Entry 9GGE (electron microscopy, 2.69 A resolution); this record covers chains A and P of the 5 polymer chains in the assembly.

Chain A:
Name: DNA polymerase subunit gamma-1
Organism: Homo sapiens
Notes: EC 2.7.7.7, 3.1.11.-, 4.2.99.-
UniProt: P54098 (DPOG1_HUMAN); numbering as in UniProt (aligned over 26-1239)
Sequence (1221 residues; each row starts with the number of its first residue):
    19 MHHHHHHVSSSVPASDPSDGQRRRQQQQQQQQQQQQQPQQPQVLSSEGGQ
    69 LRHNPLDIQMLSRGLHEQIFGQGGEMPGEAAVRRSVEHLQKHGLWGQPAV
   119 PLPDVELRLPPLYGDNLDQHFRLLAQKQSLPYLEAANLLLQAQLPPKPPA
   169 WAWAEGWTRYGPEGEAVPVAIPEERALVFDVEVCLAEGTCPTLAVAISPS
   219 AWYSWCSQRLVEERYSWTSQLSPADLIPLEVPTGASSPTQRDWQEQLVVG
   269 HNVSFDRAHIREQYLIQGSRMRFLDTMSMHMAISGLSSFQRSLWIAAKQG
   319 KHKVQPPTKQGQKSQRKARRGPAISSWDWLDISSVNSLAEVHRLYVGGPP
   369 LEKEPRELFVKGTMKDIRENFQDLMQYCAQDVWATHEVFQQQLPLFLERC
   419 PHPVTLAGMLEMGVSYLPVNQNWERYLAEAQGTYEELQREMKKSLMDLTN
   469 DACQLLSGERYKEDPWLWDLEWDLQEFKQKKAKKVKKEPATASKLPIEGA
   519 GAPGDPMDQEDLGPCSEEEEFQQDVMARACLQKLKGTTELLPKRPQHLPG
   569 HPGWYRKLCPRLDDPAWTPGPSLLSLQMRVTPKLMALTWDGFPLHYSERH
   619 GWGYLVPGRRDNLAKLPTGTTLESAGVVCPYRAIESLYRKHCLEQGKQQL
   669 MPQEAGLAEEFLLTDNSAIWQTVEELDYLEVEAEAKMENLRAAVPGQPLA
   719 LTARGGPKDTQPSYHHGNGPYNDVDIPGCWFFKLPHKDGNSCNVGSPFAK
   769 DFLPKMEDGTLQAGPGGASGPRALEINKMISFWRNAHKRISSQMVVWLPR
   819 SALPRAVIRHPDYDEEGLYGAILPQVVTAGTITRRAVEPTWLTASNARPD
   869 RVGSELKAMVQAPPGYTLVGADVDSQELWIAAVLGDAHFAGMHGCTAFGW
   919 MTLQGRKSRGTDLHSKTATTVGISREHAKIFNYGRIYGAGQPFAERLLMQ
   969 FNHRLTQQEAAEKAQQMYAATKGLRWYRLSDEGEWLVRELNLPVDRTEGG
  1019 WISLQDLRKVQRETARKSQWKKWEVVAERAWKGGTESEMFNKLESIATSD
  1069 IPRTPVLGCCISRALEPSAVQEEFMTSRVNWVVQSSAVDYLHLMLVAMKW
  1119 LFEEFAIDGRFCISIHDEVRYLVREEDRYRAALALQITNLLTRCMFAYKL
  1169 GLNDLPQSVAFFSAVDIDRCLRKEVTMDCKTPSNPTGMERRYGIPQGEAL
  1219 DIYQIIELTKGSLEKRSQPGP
Disordered / not traced: 19-66, 249-262, 318-341, 499-531, 628-732, 990-1051, 1234-1239
Construct notes: initiating methionine (19); expression tag (20-25); engineered mutation Thr-467 (Ala in P54098)
Ion coordination: Ca2+: Asp-890, Asp-1135 (together with 2'-deoxycytidine-5'-triphosphate)
Small-molecule neighbours: 2'-deoxycytidine-5'-triphosphate: Arg-853, Asp-890, Val-891, Asp-892, Ser-893, Gln-894, Glu-895, Lys-925, His-932, Arg-943, Lys-947, Ile-948, Tyr-951, Tyr-955, Asp-1135
Reported in the primary citation:
  - disease-associated variants - R232H, A467T: decreased catalytic activity

Chain P:
Molecule: primer strand (25-nt DNA)
Sequence (25 nucleotides; each row starts with the number of its first residue):
     1 GCATGCGGTCGAGTCTAGAGGAGCC
Disordered / not traced: 1-7

How chain A and chain P interact:
Pairs across the interface (31):
  Arg-579(A) / DG13(P)  salt bridge to the phosphate
  Asp-581(A) / DG13(P)  phosphate contact
  His-754(A) / DG21(P)  salt bridge to the phosphate
  Asn-761(A) / DG20(P)  hydrogen bond to the phosphate
  Asn-761(A) / DG21(P)  phosphate contact
  Val-762(A) / DG20(P)  phosphate contact
  Val-762(A) / DG21(P)  phosphate contact
  Gly-763(A) / DG20(P)  hydrogen bond to the phosphate
  Gly-763(A) / DG21(P)  hydrogen bond to the phosphate
  Ser-764(A) / DG21(P)  sugar contact
  Ala-767(A) / DA22(P)  phosphate contact
  Lys-768(A) / DA22(P)  hydrogen bond to the phosphate
  Lys-768(A) / DG23(P)  salt bridge to the phosphate
  Ser-799(A) / DA22(P)  sugar contact
  Ser-799(A) / DG23(P)  phosphate contact
  Phe-800(A) / DG23(P)  sugar contact
  Asn-803(A) / DG21(P)  base contact
  Arg-853(A) / DC25(P)  hydrogen bond to the base
  Leu-860(A) / DC24(P)  sugar contact
  Thr-861(A) / DG23(P)  sugar contact
  Thr-861(A) / DC24(P)  sugar contact
  Ala-862(A) / DC24(P)  sugar contact
  Ser-863(A) / DG23(P)  hydrogen bond to the phosphate
  Ser-863(A) / DC24(P)  hydrogen bond to the phosphate
  Asn-864(A) / DC24(P)  hydrogen bond to the phosphate
  Asn-864(A) / DC25(P)  phosphate contact
  Arg-869(A) / DG23(P)  salt bridge to the phosphate
  Arg-869(A) / DC24(P)  salt bridge to the phosphate
  Ile-1133(A) / DC25(P)  sugar contact
  His-1134(A) / DC25(P)  sugar contact
  Asp-1135(A) / DC25(P)  phosphate contact
Also at the interface, not in a pair above, chain A (27 interface residues in all): Lys-379, Phe-766, Lys-796, Lys-875, Glu-1136
Also at the interface, not in a pair above, chain P (9 interface residues in all): DA12, DT16

Summary:
The interface between chain A and chain P involves 27 residues on one side and 9 on the other; the contacts
include 8 hydrogen bonds and 5 salt bridges. Polar contacts include Arg-853(A)/DC25(P), Asn-761(A)/DG20(P) and
Gly-763(A)/DG20(P). Chain A binds 2'-deoxycytidine-5'-triphosphate. The paper reports that R232H and A467T of
chain A reduce catalytic activity.
Here chain A is DNA polymerase subunit gamma-1 (Homo sapiens) and chain P is primer strand (25-nt DNA). Entry
9GGE (Structure of the A467T mutant of human mitochondrial DNA polymerase gamma) was determined by electron
microscopy, deposited together with 9GGB, 9GGC, 9GGD and 9GGF.
